PDB entry 3M8R | X-ray diffraction, 2.00 A resolution | chains A and B of the 3 polymer chains in the assembly

[Chain A]
Molecule: DNA polymerase I, thermostable
Source organism: Thermus aquaticus
Notes: EC 2.7.7.7; fragment: Klenow Fragment
Reference sequence: P19821 (DPO1_THEAQ); residues 293-832 here = UniProt positions 293-832
Amino-acid sequence (540 residues; numbered 293 to 832; the number before each row is that of its first residue):
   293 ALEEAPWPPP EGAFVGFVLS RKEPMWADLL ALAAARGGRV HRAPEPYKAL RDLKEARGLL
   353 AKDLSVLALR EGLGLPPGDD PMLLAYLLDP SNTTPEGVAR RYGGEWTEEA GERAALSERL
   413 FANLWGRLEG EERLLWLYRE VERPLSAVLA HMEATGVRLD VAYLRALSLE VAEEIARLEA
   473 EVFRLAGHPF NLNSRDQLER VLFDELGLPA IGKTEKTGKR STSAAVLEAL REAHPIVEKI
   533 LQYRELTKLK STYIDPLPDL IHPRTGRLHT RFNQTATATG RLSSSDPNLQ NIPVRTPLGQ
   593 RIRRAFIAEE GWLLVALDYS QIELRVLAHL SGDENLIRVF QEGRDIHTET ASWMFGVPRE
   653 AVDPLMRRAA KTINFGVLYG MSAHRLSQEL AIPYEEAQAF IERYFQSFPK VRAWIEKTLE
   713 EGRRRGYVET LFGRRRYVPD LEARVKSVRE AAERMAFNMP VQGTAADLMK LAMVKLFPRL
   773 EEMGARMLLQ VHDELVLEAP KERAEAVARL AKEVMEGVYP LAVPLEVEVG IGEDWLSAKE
Unresolved in the structure: 293
Bound ions: Mg2+ site 1: Asp610, Asp785 (together with HXZ); Mg2+ site 2: Asp610, Tyr611, Asp785 (together with HXZ)
Ligand contacts: HXZ: Arg573, Asp610, Tyr611, Ser612, Gln613, Ile614, Glu615, His639, Arg659, Lys663, Thr664, Phe667, Tyr671, His784, Asp785
What the authors report for this chain:
  - binding site for the ligand HXZ: Ile614, Glu615
  - mutagenesis - I614A: increased catalytic activity on dTHTP
  - specificity-determining residues: Ile614

[Chain B]
Molecule: 12-nt DNA strand
Sequence (12 nucleotides; row label = number of the first residue in the row):
   101 GACCACGGCG CC
Modified residues: DOC (2',3'-dideoxycytidine-5'-monophosphate) at position 112

[How chain A and chain B interact]
Contacting residue pairs (35):
  Arg487(A) - DG107(B)  hydrogen bond to the phosphate
  Arg487(A) - DG108(B)  salt bridge to the phosphate
  Thr506(A) - DG107(B)  hydrogen bond to the phosphate
  Thr506(A) - DG108(B)  phosphate contact
  Glu507(A) - DG107(B)  phosphate contact
  Lys508(A) - DC106(B)  phosphate contact
  Lys508(A) - DG107(B)  hydrogen bond to the phosphate
  Thr509(A) - DC106(B)  phosphate contact
  Thr509(A) - DG107(B)  hydrogen bond to the phosphate
  Ser513(A) - DG108(B)  hydrogen bond to the phosphate
  Thr514(A) - DG108(B)  hydrogen bond to the phosphate
  Ser515(A) - DG108(B)  phosphate contact
  Ser515(A) - DC109(B)  phosphate contact
  Ala516(A) - DC109(B)  hydrogen bond to the phosphate
  Arg536(A) - DG108(B)  hydrogen bond to the phosphate
  Arg536(A) - DC109(B)  salt bridge to the phosphate
  Lys540(A) - DG108(B)  base contact
  Lys540(A) - DC109(B)  hydrogen bond to the base
  Lys540(A) - DG110(B)  sugar contact
  Tyr545(A) - DG110(B)  sugar contact
  Arg573(A) - DOC_112(B)  hydrogen bond to the base
  Gln582(A) - DC111(B)  sugar contact
  Asn583(A) - DG110(B)  base contact
  Asn583(A) - DC111(B)  sugar contact
  Ile584(A) - DC111(B)  sugar contact
  Pro585(A) - DG110(B)  phosphate contact
  Pro585(A) - DC111(B)  phosphate contact
  Val586(A) - DC111(B)  hydrogen bond to the phosphate
  Val586(A) - DOC_112(B)  phosphate contact
  Arg587(A) - DG110(B)  salt bridge to the phosphate
  Arg587(A) - DC111(B)  salt bridge to the phosphate
  Arg660(A) - DC111(B)  salt bridge to the phosphate
  Arg660(A) - DOC_112(B)  salt bridge to the phosphate
  Val783(A) - DOC_112(B)  sugar contact
  His784(A) - DOC_112(B)  sugar contact
Other interface residues (no listed pair), chain A (27 interface residues in all): Gly510, Leu541, Asn580, Arg595, Asp785

[Overview]
27 residues of chain A and 7 residues of chain B are in contact, with 11 hydrogen bonds and 6 salt bridges.
Polar contacts include Lys540(A)-DC109(B), Arg573(A)-DOC_112(B) and Arg487(A)-DG107(B). Ligands of chain A:
HXZ. From the paper: a binding site for the ligand HXZ at Ile614(A) and Glu615(A); I614A of chain A increases
catalytic activity on dTHTP.
Chain A is DNA polymerase I, thermostable (Thermus aquaticus) and chain B is a 12-nt DNA strand; the
structure, Crystal structure of the large fragment of DNA polymerase I from Thermus aquaticus in a closed ...,
was determined by X-ray diffraction, deposited together with 3M8S.
